PDB entry 3CSH | X-ray diffraction, 1.55 A resolution | chains A and B

Chain A (and B):
Molecule: Glutathione S-transferase P
Organism: Homo sapiens
Notes: EC 2.5.1.18; chain B of this document is another copy of the same molecule, construct and numbering; everything in this record applies to it too
Reference sequence: P09211 (GSTP1_HUMAN); residues 1-209 here correspond to UniProt positions 2-210 (UniProt number = residue number + 1)
Sequence (209 residues; numbered 1 to 209; the number before each row is that of its first residue):
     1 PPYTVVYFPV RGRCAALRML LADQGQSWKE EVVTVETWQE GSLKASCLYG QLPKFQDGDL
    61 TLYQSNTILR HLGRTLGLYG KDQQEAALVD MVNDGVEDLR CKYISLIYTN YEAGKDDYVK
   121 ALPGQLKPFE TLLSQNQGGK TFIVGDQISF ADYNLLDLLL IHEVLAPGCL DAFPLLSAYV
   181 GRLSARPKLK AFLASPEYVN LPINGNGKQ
Small-molecule neighbours: glutathione / Chlorambucil-Glutathione Conjugate: Tyr7, Phe8, Pro9, Val10, Arg13, Val35, Trp38, Lys44, Gly50, Gln51, Leu52, Pro53, Gln64, Ser65, Asn66, Tyr108, Pro202, Asn204, Gly205
Curated features (UniProtKB/Swiss-Prot):
  - binding site (glutathione): Tyr7, Arg13, Trp38, Lys44, Gln51, Leu52, Gln64, Ser65
  - modified residue: Tyr3 (Phosphotyrosine), Thr61 (Phosphothreonine), Lys102 (N6-succinyllysine), Lys115 (N6-succinyllysine), Lys127 (N6-acetyllysine), Tyr198 (Phosphotyrosine)
Reported in the primary citation:
  - binding site for Chlorambucil-Glutathione Conjugate: Phe8, Pro9, Val10, Arg13, Val35, Trp38, Gln51, Leu52, Gln64, Ser65, Asp98, Asn204, Gly205, Gly207
  - binding site for glutathione: Tyr7
  - conformationally variable residues (loop rearrangement, side-chain flip): Phe8, Val35, Gly205 to Gly207
  - mutagenesis - I104V, I104V/A113V: decreased catalytic activity on CDNB
  - mutagenesis - A113V: decreased catalytic activity on EA
  - mutagenesis - I104V: decreased stability in response to incubation at 50  degC for 15 min
  - mutagenesis - A113V: unchanged stability

Chain A / chain B interface:
Contacting residue pairs (58; chain A residue first):
  Leu48(A) - Met91(B)  hydrophobic
  Leu48(A) - Pro128(B)
  Leu48(A) - Leu132(B)  hydrophobic
  Tyr49(A) - Met91(B)  hydrogen bond (side chain-backbone)
  Tyr49(A) - Val92(B)
  Tyr49(A) - Gly95(B)
  Tyr49(A) - Pro128(B)  hydrophobic
  Tyr49(A) - Phe129(B)
  Leu60(A) - Gln84(B)
  Leu60(A) - Leu88(B)  hydrophobic
  Leu62(A) - Ala87(B)  hydrophobic
  Leu62(A) - Met91(B)  hydrophobic
  Tyr63(A) - Met91(B)  hydrogen bond (backbone-side chain)
  Gln64(A) - Asp94(B)
  Gln64(A) - Gly95(B)
  Gln64(A) - Asp98(B)  hydrogen bond
  Asn66(A) - Asp94(B)
  Thr67(A) - Ala87(B)
  Thr67(A) - Asp90(B)  hydrogen bond (side chain-backbone)
  Thr67(A) - Met91(B)  hydrogen bond (side chain-backbone)
  Thr67(A) - Asp94(B)  hydrogen bond
  Arg70(A) - Arg70(B)
  Arg70(A) - Asp90(B)
  His71(A) - Ala87(B)
  Arg74(A) - Tyr79(B)  hydrogen bond
  Arg74(A) - Gln83(B)
  Arg74(A) - Ala86(B)
  Arg74(A) - Ala87(B)
  Arg74(A) - Asp90(B)  salt bridge
  Thr75(A) - Gln83(B)
  Tyr79(A) - Arg74(B)  hydrogen bond
  Gln83(A) - Arg74(B)  hydrogen bond (side chain-backbone)
  Gln83(A) - Thr75(B)
  Gln84(A) - Leu60(B)
  Gln84(A) - His71(B)
  Ala86(A) - Arg74(B)
  Ala87(A) - Leu62(B)  hydrophobic
  Ala87(A) - Thr67(B)
  Ala87(A) - His71(B)
  Ala87(A) - Arg74(B)
  Asp90(A) - Thr67(B)  hydrogen bond (backbone-side chain)
  Asp90(A) - Arg70(B)
  Asp90(A) - Arg74(B)  salt bridge
  Met91(A) - Leu48(B)  hydrophobic
  Met91(A) - Tyr49(B)  hydrogen bond (backbone-side chain)
  Met91(A) - Tyr63(B)  hydrogen bond (side chain-backbone)
  Met91(A) - Thr67(B)  hydrogen bond (backbone-side chain)
  Val92(A) - Tyr49(B)
  Asp94(A) - Gln64(B)
  Asp94(A) - Asn66(B)
  Asp94(A) - Thr67(B)  hydrogen bond
  Gly95(A) - Tyr49(B)
  Gly95(A) - Gln64(B)
  Asp98(A) - Gln64(B)  hydrogen bond
  Pro128(A) - Leu48(B)
  Pro128(A) - Tyr49(B)  hydrophobic
  Phe129(A) - Tyr49(B)
  Leu132(A) - Leu48(B)  hydrophobic
Also at the interface, not in a pair above, chain A (28 interface residues in all): Thr61, Leu88

Summary:
Chain A and chain B form an interface of 28 and 27 residues respectively, with 15 hydrogen bonds and 2 salt
bridges. Polar contacts include Arg74(A)-Asp90(B), Tyr49(A)-Met91(B) and Tyr63(A)-Met91(B). The paper reports
a binding site for Chlorambucil-Glutathione Conjugate at Phe8(A), Pro9(A) and Val10(A) among others; I104V and
I104V/A113V of chain A reduce catalytic activity on CDNB.
Both chains are Glutathione S-transferase P (Homo sapiens). Entry 3CSH (Crystal Structure of Glutathione
Transferase Pi in complex with the Chlorambucil-Glutathione Conjugate) was determined by X-ray diffraction
(same publication as 3CSI and 3CSJ).
